Entry 7KCZ (X-ray diffraction, 3.15 A resolution); this record covers chains B and C of the 3 polymer chains in the assembly.

[Chain B]
Protein: IgG1 Fc
Organism: Macaca mulatta
Reference sequence: F6RL33 (F6RL33_MACMU); residues 224-447 here correspond to UniProt positions 170-393 (UniProt number = residue number - 54)
Chain sequence (224 residues; row label = number of the first residue in the row):
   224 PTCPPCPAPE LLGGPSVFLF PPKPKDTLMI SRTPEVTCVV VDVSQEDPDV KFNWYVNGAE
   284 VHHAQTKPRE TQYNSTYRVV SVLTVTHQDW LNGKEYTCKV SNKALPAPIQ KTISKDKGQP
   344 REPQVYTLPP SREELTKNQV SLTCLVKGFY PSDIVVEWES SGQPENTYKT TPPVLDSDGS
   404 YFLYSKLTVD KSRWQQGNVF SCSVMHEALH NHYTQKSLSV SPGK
Unresolved in the structure: 224-231, 444-447
Cystine bridges: Cys261-Cys321, Cys367-Cys425
Covalent attachments: glycan linked to Asn297
Reported in the primary citation:
  - post-translational modification sites: Asn297
  - contacts within the chain: Glu233-Gln268

[Chain C]
Protein: Low affinity immunoglobulin gamma Fc region receptor III
Organism: Macaca mulatta
Reference sequence: A3RFZ7 (FCGR3_MACMU); residues 0-191 here correspond to UniProt positions 18-209 (UniProt number = residue number + 18)
Chain sequence (192 residues; row label = number of the first residue in the row; numbering starts at 0):
     0 MRAEDLPKAV VFLEPQWYRV LEKDSVTLKC QGAYSPEDQS TRWFHNESLI SSQTSSYFIA
    60 AARVNNSGEY RCQTSLSTLS DPVQLEVHIG WLLLQAPRWV FKEEESIHLR CHSWKNTLLH
   120 KVTYLQNGKG RKYFHQNSDF YIPKATLKDS GSYFCRGLVG SKNVSSETVQ ITITQDLAVS
   180 SISSFFPPGY QV
Unresolved in the structure: 0-3, 172-191
Sequence notes: engineered mutation Gln38 (Asn56 in A3RFZ7), Val158 (Ile176 in A3RFZ7), Gln169 (Asn187 in A3RFZ7)
Cystine bridges: Cys29-Cys71, Cys110-Cys154
Covalent attachments: N-acetylglucosamine (NAG) linked to Asn45, Asn64, Asn162
Reported in the primary citation:
  - post-translational modification sites: Asn64, Asn162
  - binding site for N-acetylglucosamine: Thr122, Tyr132, Arg155

[Interface between chain B and chain C]
Pairs across the interface - 8 pairs, chain B then chain C:
  Gly236(B) with Val158(C)
  Gly237(B) with Lys161(C)
  Pro238(B) with Lys161(C), hydrogen bond (backbone-side chain)
  Ser239(B) with Lys161(C)
  Pro329(B) with Ile88(C), hydrophobic; Gly89(C); Trp90(C); Trp113(C), hydrophobic
Interface residues without a listed pair, chain B (7 interface residues in all): Leu328, Ala330
The authors on this interface:
  - interface residues, chain B: Asn325(B)
  - interface residues, chain C: Ile88(C), Val158(C)

[Summary]
Chain B and chain C form an interface of 7 and 6 residues respectively, with 1 hydrogen bond. The
hydrogen-bonded pair is Pro238(B)-Lys161(C). Covalently linked N-acetylglucosamine: at Asn45(C), Asn64(C) and
Asn162(C). The paper reports a binding site for N-acetylglucosamine at Thr122(C), Tyr132(C) and Arg155(C);
interface residues Asn325(B) and Ile88(C) among others.
Here chain B is IgG1 Fc and chain C is Low affinity immunoglobulin gamma Fc region receptor III, both from
Macaca mulatta. Entry 7KCZ (Crystal structure of rhesus macaque (macaca mulatta) IGG1 FC fragment- FC-gamma
receptor III complex V158 mutant) was determined by X-ray diffraction, deposited together with 6MJO and 6MJ3.
